Entry 5Q0M (X-ray diffraction, 2.20 A resolution); this record covers chains A and B.

# Chain A
Name: Bile acid receptor
From: Homo sapiens
Reference sequence: Q96RI1 (NR1H4_HUMAN); residues 248-476 here correspond to UniProt positions 258-486 (UniProt number = residue number + 10)
Amino-acid sequence (233 residues; each row starts with the number of its first residue):
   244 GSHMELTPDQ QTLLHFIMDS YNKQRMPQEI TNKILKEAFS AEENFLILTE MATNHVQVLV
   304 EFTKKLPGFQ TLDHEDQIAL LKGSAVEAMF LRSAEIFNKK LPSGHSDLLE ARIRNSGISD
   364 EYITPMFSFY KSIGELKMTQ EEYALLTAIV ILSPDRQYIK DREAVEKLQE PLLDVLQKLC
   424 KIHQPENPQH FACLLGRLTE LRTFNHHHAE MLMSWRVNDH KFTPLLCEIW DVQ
Disordered / not traced: 244-246, 459-463, 475-476
Differences from the reference sequence: expression tag (244-247); conflict Ala281 (Glu291 in Q96RI1), Ala354 (Glu364 in Q96RI1)
Small-molecule neighbours: 9L1 (5-{[(3beta,5beta,14beta,17alpha)-3-hydroxy-24-oxocholan-24-yl]amino}benzene-1,3-dicarboxylic acid): Gln267, Arg268, Met269, Thr274, Phe288, Leu291, Thr292, Met294, Ala295, His298, Met332, Phe333, Arg335, Ser336, Ile339, Phe340, Leu344, Leu352, Ile356, Ile361, Tyr365, Met369, Tyr373, His451, Met454, Phe465, Leu469, Trp473
UniProt features mapped onto this chain:
  - binding site (chenodeoxycholate): Arg335, Tyr365, Tyr373, His451
  - modified residue: Thr446 (Phosphothreonine)
  - cross-link: Lys279 (Glycyl lysine isopeptide (Lys-Gly) (interchain with G-Cter in SUMO1))

# Chain B
Name: Coactivator peptide src-1 HD3
Reference sequence: A8K1V4 (A8K1V4_HUMAN); numbering as in UniProt (aligned over 744-757)
Amino-acid sequence (14 residues; each row starts with the number of its first residue):
   744 KDHQLLRYLL DKDE
Disordered / not traced: 744-745, 756-757

# Chain A / chain B interface
Residue-residue contacts (17; chain A residue first):
  Val303(A) with Leu752(B)
  Glu304(A) with Leu752(B); Lys755(B), salt bridge
  Lys307(A) with Leu752(B), hydrogen bond (side chain-backbone); Leu753(B), hydrogen bond (side chain-backbone); Lys755(B)
  His317(A) with Arg750(B); Leu753(B)
  Gln320(A) with Leu753(B)
  Ile321(A) with His746(B); Arg750(B)
  Lys325(A) with His746(B)
  Leu468(A) with Leu748(B)
  Glu471(A) with His746(B); Gln747(B), hydrogen bond (side chain-backbone); Leu748(B), hydrogen bond (side chain-backbone); Leu749(B), hydrogen bond (side chain-backbone)
Interface residues without a listed pair, chain A (16 interface residues in all): Gln300, Phe312, Gln313, Glu318, Leu324, Pro467, Ile472
Interface residues without a listed pair, chain B (9 interface residues in all): Asp754

# Overview
Chain A and chain B form an interface of 16 and 9 residues respectively; the contacts include 5 hydrogen bonds
and 1 salt bridge. Among the polar pairs are Glu304(A)-Lys755(B), Lys307(A)-Leu752(B) and Lys307(A)-Leu753(B).
Bound to chain A: compound 9L1.
Here chain A is Bile acid receptor (Homo sapiens) and chain B is Coactivator peptide src-1 HD3. Entry 5Q0M
(Ligand binding to FARNESOID-X-RECEPTOR) was determined by X-ray diffraction (same publication as 5Q0I, 5Q0J,
5Q0K, 5Q0L, 5Q0N, 5Q0O and 30 further entries).
